Entry 3M0L (X-ray diffraction, 1.85 A resolution); this record covers chains A and C of the 4 polymer chains in the assembly.

[Chain A (and C)]
Name: L-rhamnose isomerase
From: Pseudomonas stutzeri
Notes: EC 5.3.1.14; chain C of this document is another copy of the same molecule, construct and numbering; everything in this record applies to it too
UniProtKB: Q75WH8 (Q75WH8_PSEST); residues 1-430 here = UniProt positions 1-430
Sequence (438 residues; numbered 1 to 438; the number before each row is that of its first residue):
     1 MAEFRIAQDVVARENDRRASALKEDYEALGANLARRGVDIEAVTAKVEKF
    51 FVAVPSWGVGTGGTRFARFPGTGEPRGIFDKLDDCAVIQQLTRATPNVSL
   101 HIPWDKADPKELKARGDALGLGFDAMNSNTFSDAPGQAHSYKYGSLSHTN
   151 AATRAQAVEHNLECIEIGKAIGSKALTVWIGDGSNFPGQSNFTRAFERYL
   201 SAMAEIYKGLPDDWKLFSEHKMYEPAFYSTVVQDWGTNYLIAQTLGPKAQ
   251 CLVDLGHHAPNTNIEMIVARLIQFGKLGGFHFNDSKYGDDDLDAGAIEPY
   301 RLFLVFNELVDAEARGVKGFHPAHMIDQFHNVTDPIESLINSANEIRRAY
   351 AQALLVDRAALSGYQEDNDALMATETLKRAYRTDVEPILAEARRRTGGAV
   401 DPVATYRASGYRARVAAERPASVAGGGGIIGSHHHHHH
Disordered / not traced: 1-3, 425-438 (chain C: 1-2, 431-438)
Construct notes: engineered mutation N150 (Asp in Q75WH8), F329 (Ser in Q75WH8); expression tag (431-438)
Ion coordination: Mn2+ site 1: E219, D254, H281, D327 (together with D-psicose); Mn2+ site 2: H257, D289 (together with D-psicose)
Residues lining bound ligands: D-psicose (PSJ): W57, H101, W104, F131, W179, E219, K221, D254, H257, H281, D289, D327, F329

[Interface between chain A and chain C]
Residue-residue contacts (106; chain A residue first):
  Y143(A) - N368(C)
  H148(A) - N368(C)
  T149(A) - Q365(C)
  T149(A) - E366(C)  hydrogen bond (side chain-backbone)
  T149(A) - N368(C)  hydrogen bond
  F186(A) - A370(C)  hydrophobic
  F186(A) - T374(C)
  P187(A) - L304(C)  hydrophobic
  P187(A) - T374(C)  hydrogen bond (backbone-side chain)
  P187(A) - L377(C)
  G188(A) - L361(C)
  G188(A) - Q365(C)  hydrogen bond (backbone-side chain)
  G188(A) - A373(C)
  G188(A) - L377(C)
  Q189(A) - Q365(C)
  Q189(A) - A370(C)
  Q189(A) - A373(C)
  S190(A) - Q365(C)
  N191(A) - R315(C)
  N191(A) - Q365(C)
  F192(A) - E265(C)
  F192(A) - M266(C)  hydrophobic
  F192(A) - A269(C)  hydrophobic
  F192(A) - R270(C)  hydrogen bond (backbone-side chain)
  F192(A) - E308(C)
  T193(A) - A269(C)
  T193(A) - Q273(C)
  R194(A) - R315(C)
  F196(A) - R270(C)
  F196(A) - Q273(C)
  F196(A) - F274(C)  hydrophobic
  E197(A) - Q273(C)
  M222(A) - P260(C)
  M222(A) - N261(C)
  M222(A) - T262(C)
  Y228(A) - N263(C)  hydrogen bond (backbone-side chain)
  Y228(A) - E265(C)  hydrogen bond
  Y228(A) - L304(C)
  S229(A) - N263(C)
  S229(A) - M266(C)
  T230(A) - M266(C)
  V231(A) - R270(C)  hydrogen bond (backbone-side chain)
  Q233(A) - M266(C)  hydrogen bond
  D234(A) - W235(C)  hydrogen bond
  W235(A) - D234(C)  hydrogen bond
  W235(A) - G236(C)
  W235(A) - T237(C)
  W235(A) - L240(C)  hydrophobic
  G236(A) - W235(C)
  T237(A) - W235(C)
  T237(A) - R270(C)  hydrogen bond
  Y239(A) - L240(C)  hydrophobic
  L240(A) - W235(C)  hydrophobic
  L240(A) - Y239(C)  hydrophobic
  L240(A) - F274(C)  hydrophobic
  A259(A) - A259(C)  hydrophobic
  A259(A) - P260(C)
  P260(A) - M222(C)
  P260(A) - A259(C)
  P260(A) - P260(C)
  N261(A) - M222(C)
  T262(A) - M222(C)
  N263(A) - Y228(C)  hydrogen bond (side chain-backbone)
  N263(A) - S229(C)
  E265(A) - F192(C)
  E265(A) - Y228(C)  hydrogen bond
  M266(A) - F192(C)  hydrophobic
  M266(A) - S229(C)
  M266(A) - T230(C)
  M266(A) - Q233(C)
  A269(A) - F192(C)  hydrophobic
  A269(A) - T193(C)
  R270(A) - F192(C)  hydrogen bond (side chain-backbone)
  R270(A) - F196(C)
  R270(A) - V231(C)  hydrogen bond (side chain-backbone)
  R270(A) - T237(C)  hydrogen bond
  Q273(A) - T193(C)
  Q273(A) - F196(C)
  Q273(A) - E197(C)
  F274(A) - F196(C)  hydrophobic
  F274(A) - L240(C)  hydrophobic
  Y300(A) - P187(C)
  L304(A) - P187(C)  hydrophobic
  L304(A) - Y228(C)
  E308(A) - F192(C)
  D311(A) - N191(C)  hydrogen bond
  R315(A) - T193(C)  hydrogen bond
  R315(A) - R194(C)
  L361(A) - G188(C)
  Q365(A) - T149(C)
  Q365(A) - G188(C)  hydrogen bond (side chain-backbone)
  Q365(A) - Q189(C)
  Q365(A) - S190(C)
  Q365(A) - N191(C)
  E366(A) - T149(C)  hydrogen bond (backbone-side chain)
  N368(A) - Y143(C)
  N368(A) - H148(C)
  N368(A) - T149(C)  hydrogen bond
  A370(A) - F186(C)  hydrophobic
  A370(A) - Q189(C)
  A373(A) - G188(C)
  A373(A) - Q189(C)
  T374(A) - F186(C)
  T374(A) - P187(C)  hydrogen bond (side chain-backbone)
  L377(A) - P187(C)
  L377(A) - G188(C)
Other interface residues (no listed pair), chain A (53 interface residues in all): R198, L200, T244
Other interface residues (no listed pair), chain C (52 interface residues in all): L200, T244, Y300, D311

[Overview]
The interface between chain A and chain C involves 53 residues on one side and 52 on the other; the contacts
include 23 hydrogen bonds. Polar pairs include T149(A)-E366(C), T149(A)-N368(C) and P187(A)-T374(C). Ligands
of chain A: D-psicose.
Chain A and chain C are both L-rhamnose isomerase (Pseudomonas stutzeri); the structure, Crystal structure of
Pseudomonas stutzeri L-rhamnose isomerase mutant S329F in complex with D-psicose, was determined by X-ray
diffraction together with 3M0H, 3M0M, 3M0V, 3M0X and 3M0Y from the same study.
